PDB entry 7AEJ | X-ray diffraction, 3.80 A resolution | chains C and B of the 4 polymer chains in the assembly

Chain C:
Protein: Envelope glycoprotein gp160
From: Human immunodeficiency virus 1
Reference sequence: B2CPZ5 (B2CPZ5_9HIV1); the construct has insertions or renumbered stretches relative to UniProt, so the offset changes along the chain: 512-590 = UniProt 512-590; 617-620 = UniProt 591-594; 629-718 = UniProt 629-718
Amino-acid sequence (192 residues; row label = number of the first residue in the row; note: 26 numbers in that range are skipped by the numbering (no residue carries them; nothing is unmodelled there)):
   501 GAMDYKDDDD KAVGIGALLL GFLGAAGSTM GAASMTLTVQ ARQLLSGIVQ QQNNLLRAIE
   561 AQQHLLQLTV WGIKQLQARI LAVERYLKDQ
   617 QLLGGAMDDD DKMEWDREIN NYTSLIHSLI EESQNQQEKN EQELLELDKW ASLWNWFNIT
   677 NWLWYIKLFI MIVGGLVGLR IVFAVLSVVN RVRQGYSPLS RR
Not modelled in the structure: 501-517, 617-623, 707-718
Construct notes: expression tag (501-511); conflict L519 (Phe in B2CPZ5); linker (621-628); engineered mutation R717 (Phe in B2CPZ5), R718 (Gln in B2CPZ5)
Reported in the primary citation:
  - conformationally variable residues (loop rearrangement): G531 to A533, N671 to N674

Chain B:
Protein: Envelope glycoprotein gp160
From: Human immunodeficiency virus 1
Reference sequence: B2CPZ5 (B2CPZ5_9HIV1); the construct has insertions or renumbered stretches relative to UniProt, so the offset changes along the chain: 512-588 = UniProt 512-588; 615-620 = UniProt 589-594; 629-718 = UniProt 629-718
Amino-acid sequence (192 residues; each row starts with the number of its first residue; note: 26 numbers in that range are skipped by the numbering (no residue carries them; nothing is unmodelled there)):
   501 GAMDYKDDDD KAVGIGALLL GFLGAAGSTM GAASMTLTVQ ARQLLSGIVQ QQNNLLRAIE
   561 AQQHLLQLTV WGIKQLQARI LAVERYLK
   615 DQQLLGGAMD DDDKMEWDRE INNYTSLIHS LIEESQNQQE KNEQELLELD KWASLWNWFN
   675 ITNWLWYIKL FIMIVGGLVG LRIVFAVLSV VNRVRQGYSP LSRR
Not modelled in the structure: 501-517, 615-626, 701-718
Construct notes: expression tag (501-511); conflict L519 (Phe in B2CPZ5); linker (621-628); engineered mutation R717 (Phe in B2CPZ5), R718 (Gln in B2CPZ5)

Chain C / chain B interface:
Contacting residue pairs - 97 pairs, chain C then chain B:
  L519(C) - L523(B)  hydrophobic
  F522(C) - L520(B)  hydrophobic
  L523(C) - L523(B)
  L523(C) - G527(B)
  A526(C) - G524(B)
  A526(C) - G527(B)
  A526(C) - S528(B)
  G527(C) - G527(B)  hydrogen bond (backbone-backbone)
  M530(C) - S528(B)
  M530(C) - G531(B)
  M530(C) - S534(B)
  M530(C) - N674(B)
  G531(C) - S534(B)  hydrogen bond (backbone-side chain)
  A532(C) - W670(B)  hydrophobic
  M535(C) - A533(B)
  M535(C) - S534(B)
  M535(C) - L537(B)  hydrophobic
  T538(C) - A541(B)
  L545(C) - L544(B)  hydrophobic
  L545(C) - I548(B)  hydrophobic
  I548(C) - I548(B)  hydrophobic
  Q552(C) - I548(B)  hydrogen bond (side chain-backbone)
  Q552(C) - Q551(B)
  Q552(C) - Q552(B)
  L555(C) - L555(B)  hydrophobic
  I559(C) - L555(B)  hydrophobic
  I559(C) - Q562(B)  hydrogen bond (backbone-side chain)
  Q562(C) - Q562(B)
  Q563(C) - Q562(B)  hydrogen bond
  Q563(C) - L565(B)
  L566(C) - Q562(B)
  L566(C) - L565(B)  hydrophobic
  L566(C) - L566(B)  hydrophobic
  V570(C) - T569(B)
  I573(C) - T569(B)
  I573(C) - I573(B)  hydrophobic
  I573(C) - L576(B)
  L576(C) - L576(B)  hydrophobic
  Q577(C) - L576(B)
  Q577(C) - R579(B)
  I580(C) - R579(B)
  I580(C) - I580(B)
  L587(C) - V583(B)  hydrophobic
  L587(C) - L587(B)  hydrophobic
  D624(C) - R579(B)
  D627(C) - W571(B)
  W631(C) - L568(B)  hydrogen bond (side chain-backbone)
  W631(C) - W571(B)
  E634(C) - L568(B)
  I635(C) - L565(B)  hydrophobic
  I635(C) - L568(B)  hydrophobic
  Y638(C) - H564(B)
  Y638(C) - L568(B)  hydrophobic
  L641(C) - A561(B)  hydrophobic
  I642(C) - A561(B)  hydrophobic
  I642(C) - Q562(B)
  I642(C) - L565(B)  hydrophobic
  L645(C) - N554(B)
  L645(C) - R557(B)
  L645(C) - A558(B)
  S649(C) - Q551(B)  hydrogen bond (backbone-side chain)
  S649(C) - N554(B)
  Q652(C) - G547(B)
  Q652(C) - Q551(B)
  Q652(C) - N554(B)
  Q653(C) - Q551(B)  hydrogen bond
  N656(C) - L544(B)
  N656(C) - G547(B)  hydrogen bond (side chain-backbone)
  N656(C) - I548(B)
  N656(C) - Q551(B)
  E659(C) - Q543(B)
  E659(C) - L544(B)  hydrogen bond (side chain-backbone)
  L660(C) - L544(B)  hydrophobic
  E662(C) - Q540(B)
  L663(C) - L537(B)
  L663(C) - Q540(B)  hydrogen bond (backbone-side chain)
  L663(C) - A541(B)
  W666(C) - T536(B)
  W666(C) - L537(B)  hydrophobic
  W666(C) - Q540(B)
  W670(C) - L537(B)
  I675(C) - M530(B)  hydrophobic
  I682(C) - T529(B)
  K683(C) - F522(B)
  I686(C) - F685(B)  hydrophobic
  I686(C) - I686(B)
  V689(C) - I686(B)  hydrophobic
  G690(C) - I686(B)
  G690(C) - V689(B)
  G690(C) - G690(B)
  G691(C) - V693(B)
  V693(C) - I686(B)
  V693(C) - G690(B)
  G694(C) - G690(B)
  G694(C) - G694(B)
  V698(C) - G694(B)
  V698(C) - I697(B)  hydrophobic
Other interface residues (no listed pair), chain C (66 interface residues in all): T529, V539, V549, L556, Q567, T569, V583, E584, K628, T639, E648, A667, L679
Other interface residues (no listed pair), chain B (57 interface residues in all): A526, T538, L545, Q550, I559, G572, W678, I682, V698

In short:
The interface between chain C and chain B involves 66 residues on one side and 57 on the other, with 11
hydrogen bonds. Polar contacts include G531(C)-S534(B), Q552(C)-I548(B) and I559(C)-Q562(B). From the paper:
conformational variability at G531(C) and N671(C).
Chain C and chain B are both Envelope glycoprotein gp160 (Human immunodeficiency virus 1); the structure,
Crystal structure of asymmetric HIV-1 gp41 containing all membrane anchors, was determined by X-ray
diffraction.
